PDB entry 7WRQ | electron microscopy, 3.60 A resolution | chains A and C of the 3 polymer chains in the assembly

== Chain A ==
Name: Insulin-like growth factor-binding protein complex acid labile subunit
Organism: Homo sapiens
Reference sequence: P35858 (ALS_HUMAN); residues 28-605 here = UniProt positions 28-605
Amino-acid sequence (578 residues; each row starts with the number of its first residue):
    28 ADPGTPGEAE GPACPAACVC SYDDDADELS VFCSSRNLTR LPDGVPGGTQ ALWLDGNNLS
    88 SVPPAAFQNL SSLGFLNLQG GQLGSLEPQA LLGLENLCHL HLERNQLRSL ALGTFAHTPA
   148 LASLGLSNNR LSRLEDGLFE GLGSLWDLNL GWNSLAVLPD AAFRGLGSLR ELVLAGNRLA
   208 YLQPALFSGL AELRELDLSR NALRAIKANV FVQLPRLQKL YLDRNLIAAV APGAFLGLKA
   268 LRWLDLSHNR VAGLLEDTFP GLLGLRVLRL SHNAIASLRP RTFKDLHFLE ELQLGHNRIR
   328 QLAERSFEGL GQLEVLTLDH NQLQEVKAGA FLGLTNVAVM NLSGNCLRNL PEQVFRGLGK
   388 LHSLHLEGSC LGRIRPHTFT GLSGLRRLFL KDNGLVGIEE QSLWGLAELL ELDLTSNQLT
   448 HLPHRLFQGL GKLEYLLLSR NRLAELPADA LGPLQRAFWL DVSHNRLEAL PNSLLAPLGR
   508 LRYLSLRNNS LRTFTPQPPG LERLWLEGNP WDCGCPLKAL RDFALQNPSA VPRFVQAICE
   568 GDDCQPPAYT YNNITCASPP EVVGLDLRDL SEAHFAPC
Disordered / not traced: 28-39
Cystine bridges: C41-C47, C45-C60, C540-C583, C542-C605, C566-C571
Covalently attached groups: N-acetylglucosamine (NAG) linked to N64, N96, N368, N515, N580
UniProt features mapped onto this chain:
  - glycosylation (N-linked (GlcNAc...) asparagine): N64, N85, N96, N368, N515, N580
  - natural variant: C60 (C60S: In ACLSD), P73 (P73L: In ACLSD), L127 (L127P: In ACLSD), L134 (L134Q: In ACLSD), R197 (R197RSLR: In ACLSD), L244 (L244F: In ACLSD), N276 (N276S: In ACLSD), L439 (L439LLEL: In ACLSD), D440 (D440N: In ACLSD), C540 (C540R: In ACLSD)
What the authors report for this chain:
  - post-translational modification sites: N64, N96, N368, N515, N580
  - binding site for N-acetylglucosamine: N368, N580
  - contacts within the chain: C373-C397 (disulfide), D488-S490 (hydrogen bond), R560-D593, R560-R595, R560-D596 (salt bridge), F561-Y576 (pi stacking), W532-V562 (hydrophobic contact), Y576-Y578 (pi stacking), N579-R595 (hydrogen bond), L531-N579 (backbone contact)
  - disease-associated variants - C60S, P73L, N84S, L127P, L134Q, T145K, L172F, L241P, L244F, S490W, P586L: decreased stability (proposed by the authors, not directly observed)
  - disease-associated variants - N276S, L409F, C540R: abolished expression (citing earlier work)
  - disease-associated variants - L213F, D440N: decreased localization (citing earlier work)

== Chain C ==
Name: Isoform 3 of Insulin-like growth factor I
Organism: Homo sapiens
Reference sequence: P05019 (IGF1_HUMAN), isoform P05019-3; residues 1-70 here correspond to UniProt positions 33-102 (UniProt number = residue number + 32)
Amino-acid sequence (70 residues; each row starts with the number of its first residue):
     1 GPETLCGAEL VDALQFVCGD RGFYFNKPTG YGSSSRRAPQ TGIVDECCFR SCDLRRLEMY
    61 CAPLKPAKSA
Disordered / not traced: 66-70
Cystine bridges: C6-C48, C18-C61, C47-C52
What the authors report for this chain:
  - disease-associated variants - R36Q, V44M, R50W, Y60H: unchanged binding to ALS or IGFBP3 (citing earlier work)

== Chain A / chain C interface ==
Residue-residue contacts (11):
  V46(A) - K65(C)
  E55(A) - Y31(C)
  Q77(A) - Y31(C)
  F102(A) - T29(C)
  C125(A) - G32(C)
  A149(A) - R37(C)
  S171(A) - R37(C)  hydrogen bond
  W173(A) - R36(C)
  W173(A) - R37(C)
  D174(A) - R36(C)  salt bridge
  E198(A) - R36(C)  salt bridge
Other interface residues (no listed pair), chain A (14 interface residues in all): F59, G101, H126, L148
Other interface residues (no listed pair), chain C (8 interface residues in all): S33, L64
The authors on this interface:
  - specific contacts: W173(A)-R36(C) (hydrophobic contact), W173(A)-R37(C) (hydrophobic contact), E198(A)-R36(C) (salt bridge), R36(C)-D174(A) (salt bridge), R37(C)-S171(A)
  - interface residues, chain A: H126(A)
  - hot spots on chain A (mutagenesis) - W173A: decreased binding to Isoform 3 of Insulin-like growth factor I (chain C)
  - interface residues, chain C: T29(C)
  - hot spots on chain C (mutagenesis) - R36E/R37E: decreased binding to Insulin-like growth factor-binding protein complex acid labile subunit (chain A)

== In short ==
Chain A and chain C form an interface of 14 and 8 residues respectively, with 1 hydrogen bond and 2 salt
bridges. Polar pairs include D174(A)-R36(C), E198(A)-R36(C) and S171(A)-R37(C). The paper describes
hydrophobic contacts between W173(A) and R36(C) and W173(A) and R37(C); salt bridges between E198(A) and
R36(C) and R36(C) and D174(A); a contact between R37(C) and S171(A). The paper reports a binding site for
N-acetylglucosamine at N368(A) and N580(A); C60S, P73L and N84S of chain A, among others, reduce stability; 22
substitutions were tested in all.
Chain A is Insulin-like growth factor-binding protein complex acid labile subunit and chain C is Isoform 3 of
Insulin-like growth factor I, both from Homo sapiens; the structure, Structure of Human IGF1/IGFBP3/ALS
Ternary Complex, was determined by electron microscopy.
